8VDI - chains D and F of the 3 polymer chains in the assembly; structure by X-ray diffraction, 1.93 A resolution.

Chain D:
Molecule: 16-nt DNA strand
Sequence (16 nucleotides; numbered 17 to 32; the number before each row is that of its first residue):
    17 TCCCACTTCC TCTTAT
Ligand contacts: A1AAQ (4,4'-[pyridine-2,6-diylbis(methyleneoxy)]di(benzene-1-carboximidamide)): DT27, DC28, DT29, DT30, DA31
From the paper describing this entry:
  - binding site for A1AAQ: DT27, DT30, DA31

Chain F:
Molecule: Transcription factor PU.1
Source organism: Homo sapiens
UniProtKB: P17947 (SPI1_HUMAN); numbering as in UniProt (aligned over 165-270)
Amino-acid sequence (106 residues; row label = number of the first residue in the row):
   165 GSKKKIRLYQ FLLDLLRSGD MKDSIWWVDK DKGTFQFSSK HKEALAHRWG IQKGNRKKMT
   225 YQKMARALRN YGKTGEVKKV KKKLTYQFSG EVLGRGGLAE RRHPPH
Not modelled in the structure: 165-168, 260-270
Curated features (UniProtKB/Swiss-Prot):
  - DNA-binding region: Ile170 to Ser253 (ETS)
  - binding site (DNA): Lys217, Arg230, Arg233, Lys243
  - natural variant: His211 (H211P: In AGM10), Val241 (V241G: In AGM10)

Chain D / chain F interface:
Residue-residue contacts - 18 pairs, chain D then chain F:
  DA21(D) with Arg171(F), salt bridge to the phosphate
  DC22(D) with Arg171(F), salt bridge to the phosphate; Leu172(F), hydrogen bond to the phosphate; Lys217(F), hydrogen bond to the phosphate; Ala231(F), sugar contact; Tyr235(F), hydrogen bond to the phosphate
  DT23(D) with Trp213(F), hydrogen bond to the phosphate; Lys217(F), salt bridge to the phosphate; Asn219(F), hydrogen bond to the phosphate; Met223(F), phosphate contact; Asn234(F), base contact
  DT24(D) with Asn219(F), phosphate contact; Arg220(F), hydrogen bond to the phosphate; Lys221(F), hydrogen bond to the phosphate; Lys227(F), salt bridge to the phosphate; Arg230(F), base contact
  DC25(D) with Lys221(F), salt bridge to the phosphate
  DC26(D) with Gln226(F), base contact
Also at the interface, not in a pair above, chain D (7 interface residues in all): DT27
Also at the interface, not in a pair above, chain F (16 interface residues in all): Ile170, Lys222

Overview:
The interface between chain D and chain F involves 7 residues on one side and 16 on the other; the contacts
include 7 hydrogen bonds and 5 salt bridges. Among the polar pairs are DC22(D)-Leu172(F), DC22(D)-Lys217(F)
and DC22(D)-Tyr235(F). Ligands of chain D: compound A1AAQ. From the paper: a binding site for A1AAQ at
DT27(D), DT30(D) and DA31(D).
Here chain D is a 16-nt DNA strand and chain F is Transcription factor PU.1 (Homo sapiens). Entry 8VDI (Human
PU.1 ETS-Domain (165-270) Bound to d(AATAAGAGGAAGTGGG) in Ternary Complex with DB2447) was determined by X-ray
diffraction, deposited together with 8V9N and 8VDH.
